Entry 3BLV (X-ray diffraction, 3.20 A resolution); this record covers chains A and C of the 8 polymer chains in the assembly.

== Chain A (and C) ==
Molecule: Isocitrate dehydrogenase [NAD] subunit 1
From: Saccharomyces cerevisiae
Notes: EC 1.1.1.41; chain C of this document is another copy of the same molecule, construct and numbering; everything in this record applies to it too
Reference sequence: P28834 (IDH1_YEAST); residues 1-349 here correspond to UniProt positions 12-360 (UniProt number = residue number + 11)
Sequence (354 residues; each row starts with the number of its first residue):
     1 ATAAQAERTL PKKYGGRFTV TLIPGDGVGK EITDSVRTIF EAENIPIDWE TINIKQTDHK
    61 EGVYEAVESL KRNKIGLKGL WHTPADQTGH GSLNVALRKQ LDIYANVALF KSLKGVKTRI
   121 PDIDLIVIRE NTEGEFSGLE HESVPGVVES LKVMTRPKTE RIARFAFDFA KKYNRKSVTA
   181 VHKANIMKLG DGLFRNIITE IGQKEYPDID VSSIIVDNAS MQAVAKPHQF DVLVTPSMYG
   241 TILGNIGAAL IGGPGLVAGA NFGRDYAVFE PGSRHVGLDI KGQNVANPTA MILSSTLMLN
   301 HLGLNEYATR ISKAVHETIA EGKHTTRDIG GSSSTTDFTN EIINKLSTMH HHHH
Unresolved in the structure: 1-13, 55-59, 350-354 (chain C: 55-59, 350-354)
Differences from the reference sequence: expression tag (350-354)
Modified / non-standard residues: Mse-154, Mse-187, Mse-221, Mse-238, Mse-291, Mse-298, Mse-349 (selenomethionine; parent Met)
Small-molecule neighbours: citrate anion (FLC): Leu-80, Trp-81, Thr-83, Ser-92, Asn-94, Val-95, Arg-98, Arg-129, Phe-136, Thr-241, Arg-274
Curated features (UniProtKB/Swiss-Prot):
  - binding site (substrate): Arg-98, Arg-129, Asp-217
  - binding site (Mg(2+)): Asp-217
  - site: Lys-183 (Critical for catalysis)
What the authors report for this chain:
  - conformationally variable residues (helix shift, loop rearrangement): Lys-78 to Ser-92, Ser-92 to Asp-102, His-141, Ser-143, His-275 to Gln-283
  - binding site for citrate anion: Arg-98, Thr-241
  - contacts within the chain: Asn-245/His-275 (hydrogen bond)
  - self-association interface (contacts with another copy of this molecule): Lys-12 to Phe-18

== Interface between chain A and chain C ==
Pairs across the interface (5; chain A residue first):
  His-141(A) / Glu-149(C)  salt bridge
  Ser-143(A) / Glu-149(C)
  Glu-149(A) / His-141(C)  salt bridge
  Glu-149(A) / Ser-143(C)  hydrogen bond
  Glu-149(A) / Glu-149(C)
Interface residues without a listed pair, chain A (5 interface residues in all): Val-144, Val-147
Interface residues without a listed pair, chain C (5 interface residues in all): Val-144, Val-147

== In short ==
Chain A and chain C each contribute 5 residues to their interface; the contacts include 1 hydrogen bond and 2
salt bridges. Polar contacts include His-141(A)/Glu-149(C) and Glu-149(A)/Ser-143(C). Ligands of chain A:
citrate anion. From the paper: a binding site for citrate anion at Arg-98(A) and Thr-241(A); conformational
variability at Lys-78(A), Ser-92(A) and His-141(A) among others.
Chain A and chain C are both Isocitrate dehydrogenase [NAD] subunit 1 (Saccharomyces cerevisiae); the
structure, Yeast Isocitrate Dehydrogenase with Citrate Bound in the Regulatory Subunits, was determined by
X-ray diffraction, deposited together with 3BLW and 3BLX.
